9FI8 - chains HD and bN of the 28 polymer chains in the assembly; structure by electron microscopy, 3.60 A resolution.

# Chain HD
Name: Ribosomal protein S14, putative
Organism: Toxoplasma gondii
UniProtKB: A0A125YWE1 (A0A125YWE1_TOXGM); residues 1-102 here correspond to UniProt positions 10-111 (UniProt number = residue number + 9)
Amino-acid sequence (102 residues; row label = number of the first residue in the row):
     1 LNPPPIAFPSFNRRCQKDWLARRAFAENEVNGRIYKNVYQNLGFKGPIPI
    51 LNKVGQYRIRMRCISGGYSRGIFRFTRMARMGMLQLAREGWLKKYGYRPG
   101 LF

# Chain bN
Molecule: Ssub-ssu
Organism: Toxoplasma gondii
Sequence (58 nucleotides; each row starts with the number of its first residue):
    62 UAGACUAGCGUUGGAGCACAUUGUUUCAUUCGAUAGUCCACGCUCAAUCU
   112 UACCAUAC

# How chain HD and chain bN interact
Contacting residue pairs (18):
  Asn52(HD) - U109(bN)  base contact
  Tyr57(HD) - U109(bN)  base contact
  Arg58(HD) - U109(bN)  base contact
  Arg58(HD) - C110(bN)  base contact
  Arg60(HD) - C110(bN)  hydrogen bond to the base
  Arg60(HD) - U111(bN)  base contact
  Tyr68(HD) - G103(bN)  sugar contact
  Tyr68(HD) - C104(bN)  hydrogen bond to the phosphate
  Ser69(HD) - U111(bN)  hydrogen bond to the sugar
  Arg70(HD) - C104(bN)  phosphate contact
  Arg70(HD) - C106(bN)  phosphate contact
  Arg70(HD) - A107(bN)  salt bridge to the phosphate
  Arg70(HD) - U111(bN)  sugar contact
  Arg70(HD) - U112(bN)  salt bridge to the phosphate
  Gly71(HD) - U105(bN)  sugar contact
  Gly71(HD) - C106(bN)  hydrogen bond to the phosphate
  Phe73(HD) - U105(bN)  base contact
  Arg80(HD) - G103(bN)  salt bridge to the phosphate
Also at the interface, not in a pair above, chain HD (11 interface residues in all): Arg62

# Overview
The interface between chain HD and chain bN involves 11 residues on one side and 9 on the other; the contacts
include 4 hydrogen bonds and 3 salt bridges. Among the polar pairs are Arg60(HD)-C110(bN), Ser69(HD)-U111(bN)
and Tyr68(HD)-C104(bN).
Chain HD is Ribosomal protein S14, putative and chain bN is Ssub-ssu, both from Toxoplasma gondii; the
structure, SSU(head) structure derived from the SSU sample of the mitoribosome from T. gondii, was determined
by electron microscopy together with 9FIA from the same study.
